6ORV - chains AP and BP of the 5 polymer chains in the assembly; structure by electron microscopy, 3.00 A resolution.

[Chain AP]
Name: Guanine nucleotide-binding protein G(s) subunit alpha isoforms short
Organism: Homo sapiens
UniProtKB: P63092 (GNAS2_HUMAN); numbering as in UniProt (aligned over 1-394)
Chain sequence (394 residues; numbered 1 to 394; the number before each row is that of its first residue):
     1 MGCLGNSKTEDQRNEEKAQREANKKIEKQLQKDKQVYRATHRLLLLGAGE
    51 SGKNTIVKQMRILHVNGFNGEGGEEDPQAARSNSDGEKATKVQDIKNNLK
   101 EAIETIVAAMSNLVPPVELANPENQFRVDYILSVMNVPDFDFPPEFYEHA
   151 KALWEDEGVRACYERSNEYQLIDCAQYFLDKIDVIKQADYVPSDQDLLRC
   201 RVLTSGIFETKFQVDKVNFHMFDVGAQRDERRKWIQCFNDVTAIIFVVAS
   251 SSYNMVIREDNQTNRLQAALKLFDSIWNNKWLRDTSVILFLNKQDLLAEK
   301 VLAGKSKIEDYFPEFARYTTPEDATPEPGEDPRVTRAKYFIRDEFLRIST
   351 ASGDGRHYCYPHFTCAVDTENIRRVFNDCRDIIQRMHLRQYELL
Disordered / not traced: 1-10, 48-204, 250-263, 296-307, 365-370
Sequence notes: conflict Asn54 (Ser in P63092), Ala226 (Gly in P63092), Ala268 (Glu in P63092), Lys271 (Asn in P63092), Asp274 (Lys in P63092), Lys280 (Arg in P63092), Asp284 (Thr in P63092), Thr285 (Ile in P63092)

[Chain BP]
Name: Guanine nucleotide-binding protein G(I)/G(S)/G(T) subunit beta-1
Organism: Homo sapiens
UniProtKB: P62873 (GBB1_HUMAN); numbering as in UniProt (aligned over 2-340)
Chain sequence (350 residues; numbered -9 to 340; the number before each row is that of its first residue; numbers below 1 keep their minus sign (Met-9 is residue -9)):
    -9 MHHHHHHGSSGSELDQLRQEAEQLKNQIRDARKACADATLSQITNNIDPV
    41 GRIQMRTRRTLRGHLAKIYAMHWGTDSRLLVSASQDGKLIIWDSYTTNKV
    91 HAIPLRSSWVMTCAYAPSGNYVACGGLDNICSIYNLKTREGNVRVSRELA
   141 GHTGYLSCCRFLDDNQIVTSSGDTTCALWDIETGQQTTTFTGHTGDVMSL
   191 SLAPDTRLFVSGACDASAKLWDVREGMCRQTFTGHESDINAICFFPNGNA
   241 FATGSDDATCRLFDLRADQELMTYSHDNIICGITSVSFSKSGRLLLAGYD
   291 DFNCNVWDALKADRAGVLAGHDNRVSCLGVTDDGMAVATGSWDSFLKIWN
Disordered / not traced: -9 to 2
Sequence notes: expression tag (-9 to 1)
Swiss-Prot annotation at these positions:
  - modified residue: Ser2 (N-acetylserine), His266 (Phosphohistidine)
  - natural variant: Leu30 (L30F: In MRD42; uncertain significance), Arg52 (R52G: In MRD42), Gly64 (G64V: In MRD42), Asp76 (D76E: In MRD42; D76G: In MRD42), Gly77 (G77S: In MRD42), Lys78 (K78R: In MRD42), Ile80 (I80N: In MRD42; I80T: In MRD42), His91 (H91R: In MRD42; uncertain significance), Ala92 (A92T: In MRD42), Pro94 (P94S: In MRD42), Leu95 (L95P: In MRD42), Arg96 (R96L: In MRD42), 5 further natural variant entries in UniProt

[How chain AP and chain BP interact]
Pairs across the interface (71):
  Glu16(AP) - Thr86(BP)
  Glu16(AP) - Asn88(BP)
  Gln19(AP) - Asp83(BP)  hydrogen bond
  Gln19(AP) - Thr86(BP)
  Gln19(AP) - Asn88(BP)
  Arg20(AP) - Asn88(BP)
  Asn23(AP) - Asn88(BP)
  Asn23(AP) - Lys89(BP)
  Ile26(AP) - Lys89(BP)
  Ile26(AP) - Val90(BP)
  Ile26(AP) - His91(BP)
  Ile26(AP) - Ala92(BP)  hydrophobic
  Glu27(AP) - Lys89(BP)  salt bridge
  Leu30(AP) - Gly53(BP)
  Leu30(AP) - Lys78(BP)
  Leu30(AP) - Lys89(BP)
  Asp33(AP) - Leu55(BP)
  Asp33(AP) - Lys78(BP)  salt bridge
  Lys34(AP) - Leu55(BP)
  Tyr37(AP) - Leu55(BP)  hydrophobic
  Tyr37(AP) - Ala56(BP)
  Tyr37(AP) - Asp76(BP)
  Arg38(AP) - Leu55(BP)  hydrogen bond (side chain-backbone)
  Ser205(AP) - Asp118(BP)  hydrogen bond (side chain-backbone)
  Ser205(AP) - Ile120(BP)
  Gly206(AP) - Leu117(BP)
  Gly206(AP) - Asp118(BP)
  Gly206(AP) - Asn119(BP)
  Ile207(AP) - Leu117(BP)
  Phe222(AP) - Trp99(BP)
  Ala226(AP) - Asn119(BP)  hydrogen bond (backbone-side chain)
  Ala226(AP) - Gly144(BP)  hydrogen bond (backbone-backbone)
  Gln227(AP) - Leu117(BP)
  Gln227(AP) - Asn119(BP)
  Gln227(AP) - Gly144(BP)
  Gln227(AP) - Tyr145(BP)
  Arg228(AP) - Gly162(BP)  hydrogen bond (side chain-backbone)
  Arg228(AP) - Asp163(BP)
  Arg228(AP) - Thr164(BP)
  Arg228(AP) - Thr184(BP)
  Arg228(AP) - Asp186(BP)  salt bridge
  Arg232(AP) - Cys204(BP)  hydrogen bond (side chain-backbone)
  Arg232(AP) - Asp228(BP)  salt bridge
  Lys233(AP) - Tyr145(BP)
  Lys233(AP) - Met188(BP)
  Lys233(AP) - Cys204(BP)
  Lys233(AP) - Asp228(BP)  salt bridge
  Lys233(AP) - Asn230(BP)  hydrogen bond
  Lys233(AP) - Asp246(BP)  salt bridge
  Trp234(AP) - Leu117(BP)  hydrophobic
  Gln236(AP) - Lys57(BP)
  Gln236(AP) - Tyr59(BP)  hydrogen bond (backbone-side chain)
  Gln236(AP) - Arg314(BP)  hydrogen bond
  Gln236(AP) - Trp332(BP)
  Cys237(AP) - Lys57(BP)  hydrogen bond (backbone-side chain)
  Cys237(AP) - Tyr59(BP)  hydrogen bond (backbone-side chain)
  Cys237(AP) - Gln75(BP)
  Cys237(AP) - Trp99(BP)
  Cys237(AP) - Met101(BP)  hydrophobic
  Cys237(AP) - Leu117(BP)  hydrophobic
  Phe238(AP) - Trp99(BP)  hydrophobic
  Phe238(AP) - Leu117(BP)  hydrophobic
  Asn239(AP) - Lys57(BP)
  Asn239(AP) - Trp332(BP)
  Asp240(AP) - Lys57(BP)  salt bridge
  Asp240(AP) - Trp99(BP)
  Val241(AP) - Trp99(BP)  hydrophobic
  Lys280(AP) - Asp290(BP)
  Trp281(AP) - Asp290(BP)
  Trp281(AP) - Arg314(BP)
  Trp281(AP) - Trp332(BP)  hydrophobic
Other interface residues (no listed pair), chain AP (30 interface residues in all): Ala22
Other interface residues (no listed pair), chain BP (40 interface residues in all): Ile80, Thr143, Gly185, Asn313

[Overview]
The interface between chain AP and chain BP involves 30 residues on one side and 40 on the other, with 12
hydrogen bonds and 7 salt bridges. Polar contacts include Glu27(AP)-Lys89(BP), Asp33(AP)-Lys78(BP) and
Arg228(AP)-Asp186(BP).
Chain AP is Guanine nucleotide-binding protein G(s) subunit alpha isoforms short and chain BP is Guanine
nucleotide-binding protein G(I)/G(S)/G(T) subunit beta-1, both from Homo sapiens; the structure, Non-peptide
agonist (TT-OAD2) bound to the Glucagon-Like peptide-1 (GLP-1) Receptor, was determined by electron
microscopy.
